PDB entry 6RV7 | X-ray diffraction, 1.73 A resolution | chain A

# Chain A
Molecule: 4-O-methyl-glucuronoyl methylesterase
Organism: Cerrena unicolor
Notes: EC 3.1.1.-
UniProt: A0A0A7EQR3 (GCE_CERUI); residues 79-458 here correspond to UniProt positions 95-474 (UniProt number = residue number + 16)
Chain sequence (401 residues; row label = number of the first residue in the row):
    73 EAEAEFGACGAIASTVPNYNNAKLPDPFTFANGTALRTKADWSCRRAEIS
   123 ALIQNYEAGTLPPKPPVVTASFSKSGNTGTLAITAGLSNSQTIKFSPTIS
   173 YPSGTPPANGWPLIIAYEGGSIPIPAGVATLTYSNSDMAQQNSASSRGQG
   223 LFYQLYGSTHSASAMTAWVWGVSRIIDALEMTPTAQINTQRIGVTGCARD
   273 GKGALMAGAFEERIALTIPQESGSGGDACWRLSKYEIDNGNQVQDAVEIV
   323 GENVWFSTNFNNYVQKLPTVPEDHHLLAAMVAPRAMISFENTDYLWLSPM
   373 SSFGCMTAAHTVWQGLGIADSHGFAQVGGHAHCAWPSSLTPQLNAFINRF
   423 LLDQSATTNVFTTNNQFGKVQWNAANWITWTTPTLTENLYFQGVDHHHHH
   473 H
Not modelled in the structure: 73-79, 459-473
Disulfides: C81-C116, C269-C405, C301-C377
Covalent attachments: N-acetylglucosamine (NAG) linked to N104
Construct notes: expression tag (73-78, 459-473); engineered mutation A270 (Ser286 in A0A0A7EQR3)
Swiss-Prot annotation at these positions:
  - motif: G268, C269, R271 to G273 (GXSYXG catalytic site motif)
  - active site: H404 (Proton donor/acceptor)
  - binding site (substrate): K274, Q316, E324, W368
  - glycosylation: N104 (N-linked (GlcNAc...) asparagine)
What the authors report for this chain:
  - binding site for 4-O-methyl-alpha-D-glucopyranuronic acid: R271, H404
  - specificity-determining residues: E324 (proposed by the authors, not directly observed)

# In short
N-acetylglucosamine is covalently linked to N104. From UniProt: active-site residue H404 and 4
substrate-binding residues. From the paper: a binding site for 4-O-methyl-alpha-D-glucopyranuronic acid at
R271 and H404; the specificity determinant E324.
Chain A is 4-O-methyl-glucuronoyl methylesterase (Cerrena unicolor); the structure, Crystal Structure of
Glucuronoyl Esterase from Cerrena unicolor inactive S270A variant in complex with the aldouronic ..., was
determined by X-ray diffraction together with 6RTV, 6RU1, 6RU2, 6RV8 and 6RV9 from the same study.
